PDB entry 4XPY | X-ray diffraction, 1.13 A resolution | chain A

Chain A:
Name: Bacteriohemerythrin
Organism: Methylococcus capsulatus str. Bath
UniProtKB: Q60AX2 (HEMTB_METCA); residue numbers follow UniProt; this construct covers 1-131
Sequence (131 residues; numbered 1 to 131; the number before each row is that of its first residue):
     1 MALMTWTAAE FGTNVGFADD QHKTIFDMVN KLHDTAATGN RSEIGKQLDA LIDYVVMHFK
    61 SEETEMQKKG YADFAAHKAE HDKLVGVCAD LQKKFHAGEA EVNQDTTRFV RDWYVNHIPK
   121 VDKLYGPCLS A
Sequence notes: conflict Y114 (Leu in Q60AX2)
Bound ions: Fe2+ site 1: H22, H58, E62, D122; Fe2+ site 2: E62, H77, H81, H117, D122
From the paper describing this entry:
  - conformationally variable residues (side-chain flip): Y114

Summary:
H22, H58, E62 and D122 form the Fe2+ site 1. The Fe2+ site 2 is built by E62, H77, H81, H117 and D122. The
paper reports conformational variability at Y114.
Chain A is Bacteriohemerythrin (Methylococcus capsulatus str. Bath); the structure, Crystal structure of
hemerythrin : L114Y mutant, was determined by X-ray diffraction, deposited together with 4XPW, 4XPX and 4XQ1.
